PDB entry 6V15 | X-ray diffraction, 2.80 A resolution | chains D and E of the 5 polymer chains in the assembly

== Chain D ==
Name: G08 TCR alpha chain
Source organism: Mus musculus
Chain sequence (206 residues; each row starts with the number of its first residue; note: 17 numbers in that range are skipped by the numbering (no residue carries them; nothing is unmodelled there); a row labelled like 84A-84C holds insertion residues (84A, then the next letters in order)):
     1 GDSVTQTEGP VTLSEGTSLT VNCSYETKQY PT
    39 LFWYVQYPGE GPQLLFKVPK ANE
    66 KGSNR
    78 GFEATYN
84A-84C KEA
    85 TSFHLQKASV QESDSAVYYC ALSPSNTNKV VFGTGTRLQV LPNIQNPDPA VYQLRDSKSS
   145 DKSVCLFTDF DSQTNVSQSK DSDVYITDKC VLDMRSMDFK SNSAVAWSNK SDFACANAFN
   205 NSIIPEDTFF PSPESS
Not modelled in the structure: 218-220
Disulfide bonds: Cys-23/Cys-104, Cys-149/Cys-199

== Chain E ==
Name: G08 TCR beta chain
Source organism: Mus musculus
Chain sequence (241 residues; row label = number of the first residue in the row; note: 13 numbers in that range are skipped by the numbering (no residue carries them; nothing is unmodelled there)):
     3 AVFQTPNYHV TQVGNEVSFN CKQTLGHDT
    39 MYWYKQDSKK LLKIMFSYNN KQL
    66 IVNETVP
    74 RRFSPQSS
    83 DKAHLNLRIK SVEPEDSAVY LCASSLDWGV NTLYFGAGTR LSVLEDLNKV FPPEVAVFEP
   143 SEAEISHTQK ATLVCLATGF FPDHVELSWW VNGKEVHSGV CTDPQPLKEQ PALNDSRYAL
   203 SSRLRVSATF WQNPRNHFRC QVQFYGLSEN DEWTQDRAKP VTQIVSAEAW GRAD
Disulfide bonds: Cys-23/Cys-104, Cys-157/Cys-222

== How chain D and chain E interact ==
Inter-chain disulfides: Cys-174(D)/Cys-183(E)
Contacting residue pairs (94; chain D residue first):
  Phe-40(D) with Val-112(E), hydrophobic; Asn-113(E)
  Tyr-42(D) with Thr-114(E); Leu-115(E), hydrogen bond (side chain-backbone)
  Gln-44(D) with Gln-44(E), hydrogen bond
  Gly-49(D) with Gly-118(E)
  Pro-50(D) with Leu-103(E); Phe-117(E)
  Leu-52(D) with Thr-114(E)
  Lys-55(D) with Thr-114(E), hydrogen bond
  Tyr-103(D) with Gln-44(E); Lys-48(E), hydrogen bond (side chain-backbone)
  Pro-108(D) with Val-112(E)
  Ser-109(D) with Val-112(E)
  Asn-110(D) with Trp-110(E)
  Thr-111(D) with Trp-110(E); Val-112(E)
  Asn-112(D) with Tyr-40(E), hydrogen bond; Ser-107(E); Trp-110(E), hydrogen bond (backbone-backbone); Gly-111(E); Val-112(E); Asn-113(E), hydrogen bond (side chain-backbone); Leu-115(E)
  Lys-113(D) with Ile-66(E); Val-67(E)
  Val-114(D) with Tyr-42(E); Leu-115(E), hydrophobic
  Phe-116(D) with Tyr-42(E), hydrophobic; Leu-50(E)
  Thr-118(D) with Lys-47(E); Lys-48(E)
  Gly-119(D) with Lys-48(E), hydrogen bond (backbone-backbone)
  Asp-132(D) with His-149(E), salt bridge
  Tyr-136(D) with Ser-143(E); Ala-145(E); Glu-146(E); His-149(E); Thr-150(E)
  Gln-137(D) with Ser-143(E), hydrogen bond (backbone-side chain)
  Leu-138(D) with Phe-140(E); Glu-141(E); Thr-154(E); Val-156(E), hydrophobic
  Arg-139(D) with Phe-140(E); Glu-141(E), hydrogen bond (backbone-backbone)
  Asp-140(D) with Val-139(E); Phe-140(E)
  Ser-144(D) with Ala-138(E)
  Lys-146(D) with Phe-140(E); Leu-158(E); Thr-160(E)
  Val-148(D) with Phe-140(E), hydrophobic; Leu-158(E), hydrophobic
  Leu-150(D) with Thr-154(E)
  Asp-153(D) with Thr-150(E); Arg-207(E), salt bridge
  Tyr-169(D) with Leu-189(E), hydrophobic; Glu-191(E)
  Ile-170(D) with Leu-189(E)
  Thr-171(D) with Asp-185(E); Leu-189(E); Ser-203(E); Arg-205(E), hydrogen bond
  Asp-172(D) with Asp-185(E); Arg-205(E)
  Cys-174(D) with Cys-183(E), disulfide; Thr-184(E); Arg-205(E)
  Val-175(D) with Cys-183(E), hydrogen bond (backbone-side chain)
  Leu-176(D) with Gly-181(E); Val-182(E); Cys-183(E), hydrophobic; Arg-207(E)
  Asp-177(D) with Ser-180(E), hydrogen bond (backbone-side chain); Gly-181(E), hydrogen bond (backbone-backbone)
  Met-178(D) with Lys-152(E); Ser-180(E); Arg-207(E); Val-208(E)
  Arg-179(D) with His-179(E); Ser-180(E), hydrogen bond (backbone-side chain)
  Met-181(D) with Lys-152(E)
  Phe-183(D) with Lys-152(E); Arg-207(E)
  Ser-185(D) with Arg-207(E), hydrogen bond
  Ser-187(D) with Arg-205(E), hydrogen bond
  Ala-188(D) with Arg-205(E)
  Val-189(D) with Val-156(E), hydrophobic; Arg-205(E)
  Trp-191(D) with Leu-158(E), hydrophobic; Ala-201(E), hydrophobic
  Phe-213(D) with His-149(E)
  Pro-215(D) with Ala-145(E), hydrophobic
Interface residues without a listed pair, chain D (55 interface residues in all): Thr-32, Glu-48, Val-101, Ser-107, Gly-117, Thr-152, Ser-166
Interface residues without a listed pair, chain E (50 interface residues in all): Leu-49, Ala-119, Pro-142, Ser-209

== Overview ==
Chain D and chain E form an interface of 55 and 50 residues respectively, with 1 disulfide bond, 17 hydrogen
bonds and 2 salt bridges. Among the polar pairs are Asp-132(D)/His-149(E), Asp-153(D)/Arg-207(E) and
Tyr-42(D)/Leu-115(E).
Chain D is G08 TCR alpha chain and chain E is G08 TCR beta chain, both from Mus musculus; the structure,
immune receptor complex, was determined by X-ray diffraction, deposited together with 6V0Y, 6V13, 6V18, 6V19
and 6V1A.
